PDB entry 6QPB | electron microscopy, 3.60 A resolution | chains A and B

[Chain A (and B)]
Name: Anoctamin-6
Source organism: Mus musculus
Notes: chain B of this document is another copy of the same molecule, construct and numbering; everything in this record applies to it too
UniProt: Q6P9J9 (ANO6_MOUSE); residues 1-911 here = UniProt positions 1-911
Chain sequence (911 residues; numbered 1 to 911; the number before each row is that of its first residue):
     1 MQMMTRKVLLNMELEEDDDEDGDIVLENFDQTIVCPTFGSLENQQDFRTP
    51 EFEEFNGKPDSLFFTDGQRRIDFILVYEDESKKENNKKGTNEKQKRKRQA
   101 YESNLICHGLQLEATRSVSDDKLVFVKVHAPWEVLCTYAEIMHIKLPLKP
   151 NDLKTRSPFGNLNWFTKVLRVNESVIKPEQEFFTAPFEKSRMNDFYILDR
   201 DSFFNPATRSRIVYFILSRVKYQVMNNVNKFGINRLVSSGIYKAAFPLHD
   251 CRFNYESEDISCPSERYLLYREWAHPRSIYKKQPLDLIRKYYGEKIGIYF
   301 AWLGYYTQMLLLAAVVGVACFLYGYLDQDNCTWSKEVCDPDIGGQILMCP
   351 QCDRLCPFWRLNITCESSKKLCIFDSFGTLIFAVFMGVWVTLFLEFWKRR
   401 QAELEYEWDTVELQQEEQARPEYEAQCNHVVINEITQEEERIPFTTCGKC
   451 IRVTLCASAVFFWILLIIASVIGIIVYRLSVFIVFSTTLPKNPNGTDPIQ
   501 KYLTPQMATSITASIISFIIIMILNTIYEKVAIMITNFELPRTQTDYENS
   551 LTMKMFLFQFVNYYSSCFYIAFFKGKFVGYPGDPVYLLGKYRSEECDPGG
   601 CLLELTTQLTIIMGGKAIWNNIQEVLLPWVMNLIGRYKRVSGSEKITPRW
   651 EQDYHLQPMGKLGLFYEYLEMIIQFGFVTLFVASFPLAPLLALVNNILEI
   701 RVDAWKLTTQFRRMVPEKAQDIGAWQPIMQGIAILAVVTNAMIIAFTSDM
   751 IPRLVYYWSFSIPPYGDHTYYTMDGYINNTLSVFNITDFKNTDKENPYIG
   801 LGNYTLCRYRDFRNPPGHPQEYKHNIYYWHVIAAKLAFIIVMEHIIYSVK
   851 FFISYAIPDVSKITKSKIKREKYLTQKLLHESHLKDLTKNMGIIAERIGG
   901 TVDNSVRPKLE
Disordered / not traced: 1-44, 80-89, 148-194, 428-446, 491-501, 633-645, 791-792, 878-911
Cystine bridges: C338-C365, C349-C807, C596-C601
Ligand contacts: 1,2-didecanoyl-sn-glycero-3-phosphocholine (P1O): F572, F573, G575, K576, F577, L735, V738, M742, F746, R810, D811, F812, Y828, I832, K835, L836
Swiss-Prot annotation at these positions:
  - binding site (Ca(2+)): E624, E667, E670
  - glycosylation (N-linked (GlcNAc...) asparagine): N330, N362, N494, N778, N785, N803

[How chain A and chain B interact]
Contacting residue pairs (31; chain A residue first):
  M553(A) with Y855(B)
  I734(A) with F851(B), hydrophobic
  V738(A) with H844(B)
  M742(A) with H844(B)
  P764(A) with Q820(B), hydrogen bond (backbone-side chain)
  Q820(A) with P764(B), hydrogen bond (side chain-backbone)
  H824(A) with I826(B)
  I826(A) with H824(B); W829(B)
  W829(A) with W829(B), hydrophobic; H830(B); A833(B), hydrophobic
  H830(A) with W829(B)
  I832(A) with A833(B), hydrophobic
  A833(A) with I832(B), hydrophobic; L836(B)
  L836(A) with A833(B); L836(B), hydrophobic; A837(B); I840(B)
  A837(A) with L836(B)
  I839(A) with I840(B), hydrophobic
  I840(A) with L836(B); I839(B), hydrophobic; I840(B), hydrophobic
  E843(A) with H844(B), salt bridge
  H844(A) with V738(B); M742(B); E843(B), salt bridge
  F851(A) with I734(B), hydrophobic
  Y855(A) with M553(B)
Also at the interface, not in a pair above, chain A (25 interface residues in all): E416, Y765, K823, N825, K872
Also at the interface, not in a pair above, chain B (25 interface residues in all): E416, Y765, K823, N825, K872

[Overview]
The chain A/chain B interface involves 25 residues from each chain; the contacts include 2 hydrogen bonds and
2 salt bridges. Polar pairs include E843(A)-H844(B) and P764(A)-Q820(B). Chain A binds
1,2-didecanoyl-sn-glycero-3-phosphocholine. From UniProt: 3 Ca2+-binding residues on chain A.
Chain A and chain B are both Anoctamin-6 (Mus musculus); the structure, Cryo-EM structure of calcium-free
mTMEM16F lipid scramblase in digitonin, was determined by electron microscopy, deposited together with 6QP6,
6QPC and 6QPI.
